9E1L - chains A and J of the 11 polymer chains in the assembly; structure by electron microscopy, 3.15 A resolution.

Chain A:
Protein: Histone H3.2
Source organism: Xenopus laevis
Reference sequence: P84233 (H32_XENLA); residues 0-135 here correspond to UniProt positions 1-136 (UniProt number = residue number + 1)
Chain sequence (136 residues; numbered 0 to 135; the number before each row is that of its first residue; numbering starts at 0):
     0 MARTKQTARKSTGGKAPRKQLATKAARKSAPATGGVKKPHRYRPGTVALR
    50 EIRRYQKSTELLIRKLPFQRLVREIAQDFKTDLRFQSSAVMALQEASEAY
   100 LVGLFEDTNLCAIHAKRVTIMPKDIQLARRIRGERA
Disordered / not traced: 0-36, 134-135

Chain J:
Molecule: 152-nt DNA strand
Source organism: Homo sapiens
Sequence (152 nucleotides; row label = number of the first residue in the row; numbers below 1 keep their minus sign (DC-75 is residue -75)):
   -75 CCCTGGAGAATCCCGGTGCCGAGGCCGCTCAATTGGTCGTAGACAGCTCT
   -25 AGCACCGCTTAAACGCACGTACGCGCTGTCCCCCGCGTTTTAACCGCCAA
    25 GGGGATTACTCCCTAGTCTCCAGGCACGTGTCAGATATATACATCCTGTG
    75 CA
Disordered / not traced: -75

How chain A and chain J interact:
Pairs across the interface (17):
  Tyr41(A) - DC69(J)  phosphate contact
  Arg42(A) - DA-5(J)  phosphate contact
  Arg42(A) - DC70(J)  salt bridge to the phosphate
  Arg42(A) - DT71(J)  salt bridge to the phosphate
  Thr45(A) - DC70(J)  phosphate contact
  Arg63(A) - DA-13(J)  salt bridge to the phosphate
  Arg72(A) - DC-23(J)  salt bridge to the phosphate
  Arg83(A) - DG-24(J)  phosphate contact
  Arg83(A) - DC-23(J)  phosphate contact
  Phe84(A) - DG-24(J)  sugar contact
  Phe84(A) - DC-23(J)  hydrogen bond to the phosphate
  Gln85(A) - DG-24(J)  phosphate contact
  Ser86(A) - DG-24(J)  phosphate contact
  Arg116(A) - DG-3(J)  phosphate contact
  Arg116(A) - DC-2(J)  phosphate contact
  Val117(A) - DG-3(J)  hydrogen bond to the phosphate
  Thr118(A) - DG-3(J)  hydrogen bond to the phosphate
Also at the interface, not in a pair above, chain A (17 interface residues in all): His39, Arg40, Pro43, Leu82, Met120
Also at the interface, not in a pair above, chain J (12 interface residues in all): DA-14, DC-8, DC-4

Summary:
17 residues of chain A and 12 residues of chain J are in contact, with 3 hydrogen bonds and 4 salt bridges.
Among the polar pairs are Phe84(A)-DC-23(J), Val117(A)-DG-3(J) and Thr118(A)-DG-3(J).
Here chain A is Histone H3.2 (Xenopus laevis) and chain J is a 152-nt DNA strand (Homo sapiens). Entry 9E1L
(Snf2h bound nucleosome complex - ClassA1) was determined by electron microscopy, deposited together with
9E1M, 9E1N, 9E1O, 9E1P, 9E1Q, 9E1R and 4 further entries.
